6GH1 - chains C and Q of the 3 polymer chains in the assembly; structure by X-ray diffraction, 2.10 A resolution.

Chain C:
Name: MHC class I antigen
From: Homo sapiens
Reference sequence: E2G051 (E2G051_HUMAN); residues 1-274 here correspond to UniProt positions 22-295 (UniProt number = residue number + 21)
Amino-acid sequence (274 residues; row label = number of the first residue in the row):
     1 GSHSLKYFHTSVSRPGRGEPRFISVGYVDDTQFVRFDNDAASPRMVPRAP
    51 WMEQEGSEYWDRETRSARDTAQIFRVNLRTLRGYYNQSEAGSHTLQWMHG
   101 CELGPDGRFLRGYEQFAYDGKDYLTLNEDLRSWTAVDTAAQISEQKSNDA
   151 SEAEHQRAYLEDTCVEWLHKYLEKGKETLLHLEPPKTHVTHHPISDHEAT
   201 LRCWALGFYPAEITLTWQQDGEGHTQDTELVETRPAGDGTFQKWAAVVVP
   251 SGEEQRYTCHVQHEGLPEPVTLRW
Disulfide bonds: Cys-101/Cys-164, Cys-203/Cys-259
Bound ions: Zn2+: His-181, Glu-183 (shared with 2 residues of chain G)

Chain Q:
Name: Enoyl-[acyl-carrier-protein] reductase [NADH]
Notes: EC 1.3.1.9
Reference sequence: P9WGR1 (INHA_MYCTU); residues 1-9 here correspond to UniProt positions 53-61 (UniProt number = residue number + 52)
Amino-acid sequence (9 residues; row label = number of the first residue in the row):
     1 RLPAKAPLL

Chain C / chain Q interface:
Pairs across the interface - 33 pairs, chain C then chain Q:
  Tyr-7(C) with Arg-1(Q), hydrogen bond (side chain-backbone); Leu-2(Q), hydrophobic
  His-9(C) with Leu-2(Q)
  Met-45(C) with Leu-2(Q), hydrophobic
  Arg-62(C) with Arg-1(Q)
  Glu-63(C) with Arg-1(Q); Leu-2(Q), hydrogen bond (side chain-backbone)
  Ala-67(C) with Leu-2(Q), hydrophobic
  Thr-70(C) with Ala-6(Q)
  Ile-73(C) with Ala-6(Q), hydrophobic; Pro-7(Q); Leu-8(Q), hydrophobic
  Asn-77(C) with Pro-7(Q), hydrogen bond (side chain-backbone); Leu-8(Q); Leu-9(Q), hydrogen bond (side chain-backbone)
  Thr-80(C) with Leu-9(Q)
  Tyr-84(C) with Leu-9(Q), hydrogen bond (side chain-backbone)
  Leu-95(C) with Leu-9(Q), hydrophobic
  Trp-97(C) with Pro-3(Q), hydrophobic; Pro-7(Q)
  His-99(C) with Pro-3(Q)
  Glu-114(C) with Pro-7(Q)
  Phe-116(C) with Pro-7(Q), hydrophobic
  Ser-143(C) with Leu-9(Q), hydrogen bond (side chain-backbone)
  Lys-146(C) with Leu-9(Q), hydrogen bond (side chain-backbone)
  Glu-152(C) with Pro-7(Q)
  Gln-156(C) with Lys-5(Q)
  Tyr-159(C) with Arg-1(Q), hydrogen bond (side chain-backbone); Leu-2(Q); Pro-3(Q)
  Thr-163(C) with Arg-1(Q)
  Trp-167(C) with Arg-1(Q)
  Tyr-171(C) with Arg-1(Q), hydrogen bond (side chain-backbone)
Interface residues without a listed pair, chain C (33 interface residues in all): Leu-5, Ser-24, Tyr-59, Ser-66, Phe-74, Val-76, Leu-81, Tyr-123, Leu-124

In short:
The interface between chain C and chain Q involves 33 residues on one side and 8 on the other; the contacts
include 9 hydrogen bonds. Among the polar pairs are Tyr-7(C)/Arg-1(Q), Glu-63(C)/Leu-2(Q) and
Asn-77(C)/Pro-7(Q). The Zn2+ site is built by His-181(C) and Glu-183(C).
Chain C is MHC class I antigen (Homo sapiens) and chain Q is Enoyl-[acyl-carrier-protein] reductase [NADH];
the structure, HLA-E*01:03 in complex with Mtb44, was determined by X-ray diffraction together with 6GGM,
6GH4, 6GHN and 6GL1 from the same study.
